Entry 5AM9 (X-ray diffraction, 1.80 A resolution); this record covers chain C.

== Chain C ==
Name: Angiotensin-converting enzyme
Organism: Homo sapiens
Notes: EC 3.2.1.-, 3.4.15.1; fragment: n domain
UniProtKB: P12821 (ACE_HUMAN); residues 1-629 here correspond to UniProt positions 30-658 (UniProt number = residue number + 29)
Amino-acid sequence (629 residues; each row starts with the number of its first residue):
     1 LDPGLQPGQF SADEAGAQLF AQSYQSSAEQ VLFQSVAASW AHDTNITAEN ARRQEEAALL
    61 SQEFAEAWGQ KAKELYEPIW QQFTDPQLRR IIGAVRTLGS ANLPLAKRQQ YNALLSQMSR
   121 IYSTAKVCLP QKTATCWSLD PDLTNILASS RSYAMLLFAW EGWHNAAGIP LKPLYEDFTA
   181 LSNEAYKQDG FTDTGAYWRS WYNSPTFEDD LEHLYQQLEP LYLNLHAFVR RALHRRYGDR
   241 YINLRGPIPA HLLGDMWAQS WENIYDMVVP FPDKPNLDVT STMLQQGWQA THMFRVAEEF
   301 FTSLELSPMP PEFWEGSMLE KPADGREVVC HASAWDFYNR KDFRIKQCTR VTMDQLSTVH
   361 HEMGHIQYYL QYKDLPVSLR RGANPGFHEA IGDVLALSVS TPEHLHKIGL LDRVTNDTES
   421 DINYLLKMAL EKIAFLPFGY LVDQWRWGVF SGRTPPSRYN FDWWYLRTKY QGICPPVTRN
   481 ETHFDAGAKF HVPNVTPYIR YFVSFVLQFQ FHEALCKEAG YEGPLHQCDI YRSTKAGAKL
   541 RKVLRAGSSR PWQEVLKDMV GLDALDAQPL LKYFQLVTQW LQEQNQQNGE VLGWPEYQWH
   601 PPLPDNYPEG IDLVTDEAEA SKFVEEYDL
Disordered / not traced: 130-134, 617-629
Construct notes: engineered mutation Gln-9 (Asn38 in P12821), Gln-25 (Asn54 in P12821), Gln-82 (Asn111 in P12821), Gln-117 (Asn146 in P12821), Gln-131 (Asn160 in P12821), Gln-289 (Asn318 in P12821), Arg-545 (Gln574 in P12821), Leu-576 (Pro605 in P12821), Leu-629 (Arg658 in P12821)
Disulfides: Cys-128/Cys-136, Cys-330/Cys-348, Cys-516/Cys-528
Covalently attached groups: N-acetylglucosamine (NAG) linked to Asn-45; glycan linked to Asn-416, Asn-480
Ion coordination: Ca2+: Glu-262, Asn-263, Asp-354; Zn2+: His-361, His-365, Glu-389
Small-molecule neighbours: glutamic acid / valine: Gln-259, His-331, Ala-332, Gln-355, Thr-358, His-361, Glu-362, Phe-435, Lys-489, His-491, Tyr-498, Tyr-501, Phe-505
UniProt features mapped onto this chain:
  - active site: Glu-362 (Proton acceptor 1), His-491 (Proton donor 1)
  - binding site (chloride): Tyr-202, Arg-500
  - binding site (Zn(2+)): His-361, His-365, Glu-389
  - site: Asn-494 (Not glycosylated)
  - glycosylation (N-linked (GlcNAc...) asparagine): Asn-45, Asn-416, Asn-480
Reported in the primary citation:
  - Ca2+ coordination: Asn-263, Asp-354
  - binding site for glutamic acid: Ala-332, Gln-355
  - binding site for glutamine: Ala-332, Gln-355
  - binding site for valine: Phe-435, Tyr-501, Phe-505
  - binding site for lysine: Phe-435
  - specificity-determining residues: Thr-358 (proposed by the authors, not directly observed)

== Summary ==
Chain C binds glutamic acid / valine. Covalently linked N-acetylglucosamine: at Asn-45. From UniProt:
active-site residues Glu-362 and His-491, chloride-binding residues Tyr-202 and Arg-500 and 3 Zn2+-binding
residues. The paper reports a binding site for valine at Phe-435, Tyr-501 and Phe-505; a binding site for
glutamic acid at Ala-332 and Gln-355.
Chain C is Angiotensin-converting enzyme (Homo sapiens); the structure, Crystal structure of the Angiotensin-1
converting enzyme N-domain in complex with amyloid-beta 10-16, was determined by X-ray diffraction (same
publication as 5AM8, 5AMA, 5AMB and 5AMC).
